PDB entry 8WW6 | electron microscopy, 3.73 A resolution | chains H and A of the 8 polymer chains in the assembly

[Chain H]
Molecule: 25-nt DNA strand
Sequence (25 nucleotides; each row starts with the number of its first residue):
     1 TTTTTTTTTT TTTTTTTTTT TTTTT

[Chain A]
Protein: Putative primase C962R
From: African swine fever virus
Reference sequence: A0A2X0TKI6 (A0A2X0TKI6_ASF); numbering as in UniProt (aligned over 1-962)
Amino-acid sequence (972 residues; each row starts with the number of its first residue):
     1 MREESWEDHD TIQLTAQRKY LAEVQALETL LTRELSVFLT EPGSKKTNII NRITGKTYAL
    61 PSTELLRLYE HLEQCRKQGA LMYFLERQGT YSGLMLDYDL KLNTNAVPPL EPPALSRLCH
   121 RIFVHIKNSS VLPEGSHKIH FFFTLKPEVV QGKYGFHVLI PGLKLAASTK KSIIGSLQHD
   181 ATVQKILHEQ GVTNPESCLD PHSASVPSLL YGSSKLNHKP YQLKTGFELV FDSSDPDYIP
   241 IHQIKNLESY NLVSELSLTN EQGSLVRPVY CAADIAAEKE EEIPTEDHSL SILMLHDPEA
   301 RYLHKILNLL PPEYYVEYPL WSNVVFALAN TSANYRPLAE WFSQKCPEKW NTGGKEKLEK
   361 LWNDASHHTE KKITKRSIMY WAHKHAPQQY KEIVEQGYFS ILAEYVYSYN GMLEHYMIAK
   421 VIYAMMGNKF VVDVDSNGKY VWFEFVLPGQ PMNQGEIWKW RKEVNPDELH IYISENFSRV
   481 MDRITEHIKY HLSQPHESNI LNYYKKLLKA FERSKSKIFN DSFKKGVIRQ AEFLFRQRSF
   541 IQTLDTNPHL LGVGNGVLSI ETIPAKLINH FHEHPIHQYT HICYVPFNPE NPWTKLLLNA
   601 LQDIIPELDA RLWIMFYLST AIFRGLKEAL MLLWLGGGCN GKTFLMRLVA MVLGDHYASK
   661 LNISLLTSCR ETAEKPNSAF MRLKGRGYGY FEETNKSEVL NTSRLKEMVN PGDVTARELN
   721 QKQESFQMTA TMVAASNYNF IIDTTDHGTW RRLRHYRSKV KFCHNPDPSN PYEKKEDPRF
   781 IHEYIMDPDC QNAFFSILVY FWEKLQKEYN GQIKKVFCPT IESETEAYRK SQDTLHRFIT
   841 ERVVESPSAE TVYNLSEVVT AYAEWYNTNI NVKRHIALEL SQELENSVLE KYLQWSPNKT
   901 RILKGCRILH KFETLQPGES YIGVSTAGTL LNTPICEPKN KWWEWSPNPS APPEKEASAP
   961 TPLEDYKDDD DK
Unresolved in the structure: 1-288, 919-934, 951-972
Construct notes: expression tag (963-972)
Bound ions: Mg2+: Thr-643 (together with ATP-gamma-S)
Ligand contacts: ATP-gamma-S (AGS; phosphothiophosphoric acid-adenylate ester): Ala-600, Ile-604, Cys-639, Asn-640, Gly-641, Lys-642, Thr-643, Phe-644, Phe-762, Lys-775, Glu-776, Asp-777, Phe-780, Ile-781

[Interface between chain H and chain A]
Contacting residue pairs (5; chain H residue first):
  DT2(H) / Glu-674(A)  base contact
  DT6(H) / Leu-719(A)  phosphate contact
  DT7(H) / Arg-717(A)  salt bridge to the phosphate
  DT7(H) / Leu-719(A)  phosphate contact
  DT7(H) / Asn-720(A)  hydrogen bond to the phosphate
Other interface residues (no listed pair), chain H (4 interface residues in all): DT3

[In short]
The chain H/chain A interface involves 4 residues from each chain; the contacts include 1 hydrogen bond and 1
salt bridge. Among the polar pairs are DT7(H)/Asn-720(A) and DT7(H)/Arg-717(A). Chain A binds ATP-gamma-S.
Here chain H is a 25-nt DNA strand and chain A is Putative primase C962R (African swine fever virus). Entry
8WW6 (Structure of ATP-rs-Form AsfvPrimPol Hexamer) was determined by electron microscopy.
